PDB entry 8VJC | electron microscopy, 3.80 A resolution | chains A and C of the 5 polymer chains in the assembly

== Chain A ==
Molecule: Isoform Short of Insulin receptor
Organism: Homo sapiens
Notes: EC 2.7.10.1
UniProtKB: P06213 (INSR_HUMAN), isoform P06213-2; residues -26 to 1343 here correspond to UniProt positions 1-1370 (UniProt number = residue number + 27)
Sequence (1370 residues; each row starts with the number of its first residue; numbers below 1 keep their minus sign (Met-26 is residue -26)):
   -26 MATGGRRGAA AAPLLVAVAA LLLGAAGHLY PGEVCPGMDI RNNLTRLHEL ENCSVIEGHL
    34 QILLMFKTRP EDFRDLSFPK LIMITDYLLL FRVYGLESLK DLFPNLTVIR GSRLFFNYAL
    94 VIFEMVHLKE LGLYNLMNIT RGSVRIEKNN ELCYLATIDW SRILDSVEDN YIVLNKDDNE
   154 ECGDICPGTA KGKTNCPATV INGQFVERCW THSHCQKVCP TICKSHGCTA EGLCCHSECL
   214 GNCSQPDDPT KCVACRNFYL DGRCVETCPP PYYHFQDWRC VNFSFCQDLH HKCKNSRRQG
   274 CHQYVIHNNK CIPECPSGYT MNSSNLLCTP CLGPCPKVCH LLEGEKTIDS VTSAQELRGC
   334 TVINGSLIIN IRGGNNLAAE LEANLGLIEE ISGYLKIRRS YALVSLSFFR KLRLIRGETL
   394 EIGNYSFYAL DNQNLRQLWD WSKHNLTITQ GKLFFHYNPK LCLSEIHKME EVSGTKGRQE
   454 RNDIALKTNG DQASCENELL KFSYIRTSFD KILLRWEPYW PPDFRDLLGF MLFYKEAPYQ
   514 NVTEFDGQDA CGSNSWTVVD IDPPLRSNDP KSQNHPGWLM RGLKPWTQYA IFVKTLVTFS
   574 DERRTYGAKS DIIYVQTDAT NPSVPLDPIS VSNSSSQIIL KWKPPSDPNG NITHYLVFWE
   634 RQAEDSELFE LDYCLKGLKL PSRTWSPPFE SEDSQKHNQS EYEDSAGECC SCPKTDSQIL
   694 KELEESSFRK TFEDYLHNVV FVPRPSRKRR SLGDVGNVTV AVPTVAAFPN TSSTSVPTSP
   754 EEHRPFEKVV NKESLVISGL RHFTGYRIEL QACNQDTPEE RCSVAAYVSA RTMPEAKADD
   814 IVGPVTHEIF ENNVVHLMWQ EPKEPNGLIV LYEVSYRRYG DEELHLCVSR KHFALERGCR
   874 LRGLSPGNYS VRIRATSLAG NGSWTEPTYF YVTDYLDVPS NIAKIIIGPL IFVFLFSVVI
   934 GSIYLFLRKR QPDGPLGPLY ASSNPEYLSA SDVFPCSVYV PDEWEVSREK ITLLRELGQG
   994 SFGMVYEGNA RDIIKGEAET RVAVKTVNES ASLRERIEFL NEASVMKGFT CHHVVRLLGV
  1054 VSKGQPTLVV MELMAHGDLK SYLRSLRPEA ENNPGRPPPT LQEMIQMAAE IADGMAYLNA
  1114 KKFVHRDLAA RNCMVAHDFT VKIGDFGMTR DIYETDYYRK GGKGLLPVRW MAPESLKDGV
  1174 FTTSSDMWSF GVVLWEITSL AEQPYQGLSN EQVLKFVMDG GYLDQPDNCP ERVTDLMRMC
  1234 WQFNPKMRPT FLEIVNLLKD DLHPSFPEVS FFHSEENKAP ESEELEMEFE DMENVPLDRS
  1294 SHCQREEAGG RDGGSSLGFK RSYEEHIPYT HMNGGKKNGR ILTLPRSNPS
Unresolved in the structure: -26 to 2, 153-178, 271-273, 347-350, 522-526, 542-544, 574-576, 657-690, 718-755, 906-1343
Disulfide bonds: Cys8-Cys26, Cys192-Cys201, Cys196-Cys207, Cys208-Cys216, Cys212-Cys225, Cys228-Cys237, Cys241-Cys253, Cys259-Cys284, Cys266-Cys274, Cys288-Cys301, Cys304-Cys308, Cys312-Cys333, Cys435-Cys468, Cys647-Cys860, Cys786-Cys795
UniProt features mapped onto this chain:
  - region: Glu706 to Phe714 (Insulin-binding), Tyr972 (Important for interaction with IRS1, SHC1 and STAT5B)
  - site: Phe39 (Insulin-binding)
  - modified residue: Ser373 (Phosphoserine), Tyr374 (Phosphotyrosine), Ser380 (Phosphoserine), Tyr972 (Phosphotyrosine)
  - glycosylation (N-linked (GlcNAc...) asparagine): Asn16, Asn25, Asn78, Asn111, Asn215, Asn255, Asn295, Asn337, Asn397, Asn418, Asn514, Asn606, Asn624, Asn671
Reported in the primary citation:
  - mutagenesis - E316A, E318A, D322A: unchanged signaling in response to IGF2
  - mutagenesis - E316A/E318A/D322A, K484E/L552A, R539A: decreased signaling in response to IGF2
  - mutagenesis - E316A/E318A/D322A, R539A: unchanged signaling in response to insulin
  - mutagenesis - N594A, N594E, N594R: increased signaling in response to IGF2
  - mutagenesis - N594A, N594E, N594R: increased signaling in response to insulin

== Chain C ==
Molecule: Insulin-like growth factor II
Organism: Homo sapiens
UniProtKB: P01344 (IGF2_HUMAN); residues -23 to 156 here correspond to UniProt positions 1-180 (UniProt number = residue number + 24)
Sequence (180 residues; numbered -23 to 156; the number before each row is that of its first residue; numbers below 1 keep their minus sign (Met-23 is residue -23)):
   -23 MGIPMGKSML VLLTFLAFAS CCIAAYRPSE TLCGGELVDT LQFVCGDRGF YFSRPASRVS
    37 RRSRGIVEEC CFRSCDLALL ETYCATPAKS ERDVSTPPTV LPDNFPRYPV GKFFQYDTWK
    97 QSTQRLRRGL PALLRARRGH VLAKELEAFR EAKRHRPLIA LPTQDPAHGG APPEMASNRK
Unresolved in the structure: -23 to 7, 30-42, 63-156
Disulfide bonds: Cys9-Cys47, Cys21-Cys60, Cys46-Cys51
UniProt features mapped onto this chain:
  - region: Ala1 to Phe28 (B), Ser29 to Arg40 (C), Gly41 to Ala61 (A), Thr62 to Glu67 (D)
  - site (Important for interaction with integrin): Arg24, Arg34, Arg37, Arg38
  - glycosylation (O-linked (GalNAc...) threonine): Thr72, Thr75, Thr139
Reported in the primary citation:
  - mutagenesis - R37A/R38A: decreased signaling in response to IR
  - mutagenesis - E12A, E12A/R37A/R38A, V43E: decreased signaling with Isoform Short of Insulin receptor (chain A)
  - mutagenesis - F19A/L53A, R37A, R37A/R38A, R38A: unchanged signaling with Isoform Short of Insulin receptor (chain A)
  - mutagenesis - F19A/L53A, R37A/R38A: decreased co-localization with Isoform Short of Insulin receptor (chain A)
  - mutagenesis - R30A: increased signaling with Isoform Short of Insulin receptor (chain A)
  - mutagenesis - R30A: increased binding to IR-B
  - mutagenesis - R30A: increased binding to IR-A
  - mutagenesis - F19A/L53A, R37A/R38A, V43E: decreased growth in response to cell viability and growth

== Interface between chain A and chain C ==
Residue-residue contacts - 9 pairs, chain A then chain C:
  Arg479(A) - Phe19(C)  hydrogen bond (side chain-backbone)
  Ser481(A) - Phe19(C)
  Lys484(A) - Phe19(C)
  Leu486(A) - Phe19(C)  hydrophobic
  Trp551(A) - Asp52(C)
  Trp551(A) - Leu53(C)
  Leu552(A) - Val20(C)  hydrophobic
  Leu552(A) - Leu53(C)  hydrophobic
  Arg554(A) - Leu8(C)
Other interface residues (no listed pair), chain A (10 interface residues in all): Ile485, Pro549, Gly550
Other interface residues (no listed pair), chain C (7 interface residues in all): Cys51, Leu56
From the paper, about this interface:
  - hot spots on chain C (mutagenesis) - R30A: increased binding to IR-B

== In short ==
10 residues of chain A face 7 of chain C across their interface, with 1 hydrogen bond. Its one hydrogen-bonded
contact is Arg479(A)-Phe19(C). The paper reports that E316A/E318A/D322A, K484E/L552A and R539A of chain A
reduce signaling in response to IGF2; N594A, N594E and N594R of chain A increase signaling in response to
IGF2; 17 substitutions were tested in all.
Chain A is Isoform Short of Insulin receptor and chain C is Insulin-like growth factor II, both from Homo
sapiens; the structure, Cryo-EM structure of short form insulin receptor (IR-A) with three IGF2 bound,
asymmetric conformation, was determined by electron microscopy, deposited together with 8U4B, 8U4C, 8U4E and
8VJB.
